Entry 7BEJ (X-ray diffraction, 2.42 A resolution); this record covers chains H and E of the 3 polymer chains in the assembly.

# Chain H
Name: COVOX-158 heavy chain
Organism: Homo sapiens
Amino-acid sequence (222 residues; row label = number of the first residue in the row):
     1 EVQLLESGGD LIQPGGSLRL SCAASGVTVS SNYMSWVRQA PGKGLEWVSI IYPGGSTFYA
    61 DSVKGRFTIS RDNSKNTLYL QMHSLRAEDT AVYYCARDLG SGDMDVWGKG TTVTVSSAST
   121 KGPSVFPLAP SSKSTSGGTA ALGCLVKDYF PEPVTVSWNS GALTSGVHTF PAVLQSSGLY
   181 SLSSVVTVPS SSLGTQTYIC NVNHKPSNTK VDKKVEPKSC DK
Disordered / not traced: 132-134, 219-222
Disulfides: C22-C95, C144-C200

# Chain E
Name: Spike glycoprotein
Organism: Severe acute respiratory syndrome coronavirus 2
UniProtKB: P0DTC2 (SPIKE_SARS2); residues 333-528 here = UniProt positions 333-528
Amino-acid sequence (205 residues; numbered 324 to 528; the number before each row is that of its first residue):
   324 ETGHHHHHHT NLCPFGEVFN ATRFASVYAW NRKRISNCVA DYSVLYNSAS FSTFKCYGVS
   384 PTKLNDLCFT NVYADSFVIR GDEVRQIAPG QTGKIADYNY KLPDDFTGCV IAWNSNNLDS
   444 KVGGNYNYLY RLFRKSNLKP FERDISTEIY QAGSTPCNGV EGFNCYFPLQ SYGFQPTNGV
   504 GYQPYRVVVL SFELLHAPAT VCGKK
Disordered / not traced: 324-332, 528
Construct notes: expression tag (324-332); engineered mutation K527 (Pro in P0DTC2)
Curated features (UniProtKB/Swiss-Prot):
  - region: R403 to D405 (Integrin-binding motif), N448 to F456 (Immunodominant HLA epitope recognized by the CD8+)
  - glycosylation: N343 (N-linked (GlcNAc...) (complex) asparagine)
  - natural variant: G339 (G339D: In strain: Omicron/BA.1, Omicron/BA.2 and 4 more; G339H: In strain: Omicron/BA.2.75, Omicron/XBB.1.5 and 1 more), R346 (R346K: In strain: Mu/B.1.621; R346T: In strain: Omicron/BQ.1.1, Omicron/XBB.1.5 and 1 more), L368 (L368I: In strain: Omicron/XBB.1.5, Omicron/EG.5.1), S371 (S371F: In strain: Omicron/BA.2, Omicron/BA.2.12.1 and 6 more; S371L: In strain: Omicron/BA.1), S373 (S373P: In strain: Omicron/BA.1, Omicron/BA.2 and 7 more), S375 (S375F: In strain: Omicron/BA.1, Omicron/BA.2 and 7 more), T376 (T376A: In strain: Omicron/BA.2, Omicron/BA.2.12.1 and 5 more), D405 (D405N: In strain: Omicron/BA.2, Omicron/BA.2.12.1 and 6 more), R408 (R408S: In strain: Omicron/BA.2, Omicron/BA.2.12.1 and 6 more), K417 (K417N: In strain: Beta/B.1.351, Omicron/BA.1 and 8 more; K417T: In strain: Gamma/P.1), N440 (N440K: In strain: Omicron/BA.1, Omicron/BA.2 and 7 more), K444 (K444T: In strain: Omicron/BQ.1.1), 16 further natural variant entries in UniProt
  - mutagenesis: N343 (N343Q: Reduced viral infectivity), L452 (L452R: Increased resistance to neutralizing antibodies. Decreases HLA binding to NF9 epitope. Increased binding affinity to human ACE2), Y453 (Y453F: Decreased HLA binding to NF9 epitope. Increased binding affinity to human ACE2), A475 (A475V: Increased resistance to neutralizing antibodies), V483 (V483A: Increased resistance to neutralizing antibodies), E484 (E484D: Increased replication in human TMEM106B overexpressing cells), F490 (F490L: Increased resistance to neutralizing antibodies and human covalescent sera neutralization), Q493 (Q493N: Reduced host ACE2-binding affinity in vitro; Q493Y: Reduced host ACE2-binding affinity in vitro), N501 (N501T: Reduced host ACE2-binding affinity in vitro; N501Y: Increased binding affinity to human ACE2), H519 (H519P: Increased resistance to human covalescent sera neutralization)
Disulfides: C336-C361, C379-C432, C391-C525, C480-C488
Covalently attached groups: N-acetylglucosamine (NAG) linked to N343

# Interface between chain H and chain E
Contacting residue pairs - 39 pairs, chain H then chain E:
  V2(H) with F486(E), hydrophobic
  G26(H) with G476(E); S477(E); N487(E), hydrogen bond (backbone-side chain)
  V27(H) with N487(E)
  T28(H) with A475(E), hydrogen bond (backbone-backbone); G476(E), hydrogen bond (side chain-backbone); S477(E)
  S31(H) with K458(E); Y473(E), hydrogen bond (backbone-side chain); Q474(E)
  N32(H) with A475(E), hydrogen bond (side chain-backbone)
  Y33(H) with K417(E); Y421(E); L455(E), hydrogen bond (side chain-backbone); F456(E), hydrophobic
  Y52(H) with G416(E); K417(E); D420(E); Y421(E)
  P53(H) with Y421(E); R457(E); K458(E); Y473(E)
  G54(H) with Y421(E), hydrogen bond (backbone-side chain); K458(E); N460(E)
  S56(H) with T415(E); D420(E), hydrogen bond
  F58(H) with T415(E); G416(E)
  R97(H) with F486(E); N487(E), hydrogen bond; Y489(E), hydrogen bond
  L99(H) with F456(E); Y489(E)
  G100(H) with K417(E), hydrogen bond (backbone-side chain); L455(E)
  D105(H) with F486(E)
Also at the interface, not in a pair above, chain H (18 interface residues in all): G55, S101
Also at the interface, not in a pair above, chain E (19 interface residues in all): S459

# Overview
The interface between chain H and chain E involves 18 residues on one side and 19 on the other; the contacts
include 11 hydrogen bonds. Polar contacts include G26(H)-N487(E), T28(H)-G476(E) and S31(H)-Y473(E).
N-acetylglucosamine is covalently linked to N343(E).
Here chain H is COVOX-158 heavy chain (Homo sapiens) and chain E is Spike glycoprotein (Severe acute
respiratory syndrome coronavirus 2). Entry 7BEJ (Crystal structure of the receptor binding domain of
SARS-CoV-2 Spike glycoprotein in complex with COVOX-158 Fab ...) was determined by X-ray diffraction (same
publication as 7BEH, 7BEK, 7ND3, 7ND4, 7ND6 and 7ND7).
